Entry 8T09 (X-ray diffraction, 2.15 A resolution); this record covers chains A and B.

[Chain A]
Molecule: Krev interaction trapped protein 1
From: Homo sapiens
Notes: fragment: FERM domain
UniProtKB: O00522 (KRIT1_HUMAN); residue numbers follow UniProt; this construct covers 419-736
Chain sequence (318 residues; row label = number of the first residue in the row):
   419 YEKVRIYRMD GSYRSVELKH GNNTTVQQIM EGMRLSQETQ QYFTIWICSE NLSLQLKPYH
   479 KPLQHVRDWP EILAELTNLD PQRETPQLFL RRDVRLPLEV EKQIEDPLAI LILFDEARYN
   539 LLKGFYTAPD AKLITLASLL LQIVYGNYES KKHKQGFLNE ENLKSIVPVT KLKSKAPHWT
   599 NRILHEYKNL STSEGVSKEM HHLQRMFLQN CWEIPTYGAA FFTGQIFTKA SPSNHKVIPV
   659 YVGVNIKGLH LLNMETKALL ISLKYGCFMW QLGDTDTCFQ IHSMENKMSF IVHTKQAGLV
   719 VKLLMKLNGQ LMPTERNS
Unresolved in the structure: 419, 648-651, 731-736
Swiss-Prot annotation at these positions:
  - region: S430 to R452 (Interaction with RAP1B)
Glycans and other covalent adducts: 6-ethynyl-2-hydroxynaphthalene-1-carbaldehyde (XHZ) linked to K720
Ligand contacts: XHZ (6-ethynyl-2-hydroxynaphthalene-1-carbaldehyde): W464, S471, L472, Q473, K475, V512, R513, A638, F640, L717, L721, K724
What the authors report for this chain:
  - binding site for XHZ: S471, K475, K720, K724

[Chain B]
Molecule: Ras-related protein Rap-1b
From: Homo sapiens
Notes: EC 3.6.5.2
UniProtKB: P61224 (RAP1B_HUMAN); residues 1-167 here = UniProt positions 1-167
Chain sequence (167 residues; numbered 1 to 167; the number before each row is that of its first residue):
     1 MREYKLVVLG SGGVGKSALT VQFVQGIFVE KYDPTIEDSY RKQVEVDAQQ CMLEILDTAG
    61 TEQFTAMRDL YMKNGQGFAL VYSITAQSTF NDLQDLREQI LRVKDTDDVP MILVGNKCDL
   121 EDERVVGKEQ GQNLARQWNN CAFLESSAKS KINVNEIFYD LVRQINR
Unresolved in the structure: 64-66
Swiss-Prot annotation at these positions:
  - motif: Y32 to Y40 (Effector region)
  - binding site (GTP): G10 to A18, D57 to T61, N116 to D119, S147 to K149
  - modified residue: S39 (ADP-ribosylserine)
Ion coordination: Mg2+: S17, T35 (together with GMP-PNP)
Ligand contacts: GMP-PNP (GNP; phosphoaminophosphonic acid-guanylate ester): S11, G12, G13, V14, G15, K16, S17, A18, F28, V29, E30, K31, Y32, P34, T35, T58, A59, G60, N116, K117, D119, L120, S147, A148, K149

[Chain A / chain B interface]
Residue-residue contacts (28):
  K421(A) - I36(B)
  R423(A) - E37(B)  salt bridge
  R426(A) - Q25(B)
  D428(A) - R41(B)  hydrogen bond (backbone-side chain)
  G429(A) - R41(B)
  S430(A) - S39(B)
  Y431(A) - E37(B)  hydrogen bond
  Y431(A) - D38(B)
  Y431(A) - S39(B)  hydrogen bond (backbone-backbone)
  Y431(A) - L56(B)
  R432(A) - D38(B)  salt bridge
  S433(A) - I36(B)
  S433(A) - E37(B)  hydrogen bond (side chain-backbone)
  S433(A) - D38(B)  hydrogen bond (backbone-side chain)
  R452(A) - S17(B)
  R452(A) - V21(B)
  R452(A) - V29(B)
  R452(A) - D33(B)
  R452(A) - T35(B)
  R452(A) - Y40(B)
  P525(A) - I27(B)  hydrophobic
  L526(A) - Q25(B)
  L526(A) - I27(B)
  L529(A) - Q25(B)
  V562(A) - Q43(B)
  Y563(A) - Q43(B)  hydrogen bond
  Y563(A) - Q50(B)
  K570(A) - E45(B)  salt bridge
Other interface residues (no listed pair), chain A (18 interface residues in all): V434, E435

[Summary]
18 residues of chain A face 17 of chain B across their interface; the contacts include 6 hydrogen bonds and 3
salt bridges. Among the polar pairs are R423(A)-E37(B), R432(A)-D38(B) and K570(A)-E45(B). Chain B binds
GMP-PNP. Covalently linked compound XHZ: at K720(A). The paper reports a binding site for XHZ at S471(A),
K475(A) and K720(A) among others.
Chain A is Krev interaction trapped protein 1 and chain B is Ras-related protein Rap-1b, both from Homo
sapiens; the structure, Co-crystal structure of KRIT1 with a 1-hydroxy 2-naphthaldehyde derivative
(6-ethynyl-2-hydroxy-1-naphthaldehyde), was determined by X-ray diffraction together with 8SU8 and 8T7V from
the same study.
